Entry 7YQH (electron microscopy, 5.60 A resolution (low resolution: residue-level contacts below are approximate; hydrogen-bond / salt-bridge calls are withheld)); this record covers chains A and D of the 8 polymer chains in the assembly.

Chain A:
Name: Structural maintenance of chromosomes protein 5
Source organism: Saccharomyces cerevisiae S288C
UniProt: Q08204 (SMC5_YEAST); residue numbers follow UniProt; this construct covers 1-1093
Chain sequence (1093 residues; each row starts with the number of its first residue):
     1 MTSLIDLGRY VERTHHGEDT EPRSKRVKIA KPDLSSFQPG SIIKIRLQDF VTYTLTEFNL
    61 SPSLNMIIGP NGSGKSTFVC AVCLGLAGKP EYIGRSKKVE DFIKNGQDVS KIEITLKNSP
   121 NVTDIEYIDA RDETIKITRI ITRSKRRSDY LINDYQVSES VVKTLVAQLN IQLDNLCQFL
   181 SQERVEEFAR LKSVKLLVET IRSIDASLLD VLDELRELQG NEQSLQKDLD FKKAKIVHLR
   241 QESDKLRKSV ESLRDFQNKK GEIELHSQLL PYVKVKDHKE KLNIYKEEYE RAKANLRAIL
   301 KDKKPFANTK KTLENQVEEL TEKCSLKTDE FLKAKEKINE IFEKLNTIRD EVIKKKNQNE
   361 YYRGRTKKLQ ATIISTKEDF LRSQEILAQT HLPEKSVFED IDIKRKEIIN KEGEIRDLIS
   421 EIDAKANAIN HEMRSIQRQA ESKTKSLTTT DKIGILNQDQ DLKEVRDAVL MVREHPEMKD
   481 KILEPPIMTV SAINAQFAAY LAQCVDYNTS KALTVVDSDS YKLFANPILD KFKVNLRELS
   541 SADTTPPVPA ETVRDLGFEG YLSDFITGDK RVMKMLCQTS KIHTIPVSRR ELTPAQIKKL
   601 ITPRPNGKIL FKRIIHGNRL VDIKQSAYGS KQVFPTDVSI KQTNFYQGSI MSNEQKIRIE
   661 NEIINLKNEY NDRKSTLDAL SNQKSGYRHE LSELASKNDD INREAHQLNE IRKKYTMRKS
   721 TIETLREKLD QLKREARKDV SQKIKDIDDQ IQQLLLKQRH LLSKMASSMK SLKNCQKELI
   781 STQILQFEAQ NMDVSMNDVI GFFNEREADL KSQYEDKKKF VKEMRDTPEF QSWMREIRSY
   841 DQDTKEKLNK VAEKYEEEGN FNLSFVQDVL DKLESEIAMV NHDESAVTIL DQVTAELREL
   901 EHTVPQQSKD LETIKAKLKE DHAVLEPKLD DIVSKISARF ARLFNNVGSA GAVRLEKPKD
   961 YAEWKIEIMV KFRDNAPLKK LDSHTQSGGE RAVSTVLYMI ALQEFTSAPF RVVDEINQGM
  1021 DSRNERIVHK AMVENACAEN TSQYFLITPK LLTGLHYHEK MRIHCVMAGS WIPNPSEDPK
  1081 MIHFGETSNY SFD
Not modelled in the structure: 1-24

Chain D:
Name: DNA repair protein KRE29
Source organism: Saccharomyces cerevisiae S288C
UniProt: P40026 (KRE29_YEAST); residues 1-464 here = UniProt positions 1-464
Chain sequence (464 residues; each row starts with the number of its first residue):
     1 MGSVNSSPNE EFETVPDSQI SGFDSPLIPT SVGSYFRDDD DDEKVHPNFI SDPENDSLNS
    61 DEEFSSLENS DLNLSGAKAE SGDDFDPILK RTIISKRKAP SNNEDEEIVK TPRKLVNYVP
   121 LKIFNLGDSF DDTITTTVAK LQDLKKEILD SPRSNKSIVI TSNTVAKSEL QKSIKFSGSI
   181 PEIYLDVVTK ETISDKYKDW HFISKNCHYE QLMDLEMKDT AYSFLFGSSR SQGKVPEFVH
   241 LKCPSITNLL VLFGVNQEKC NSLKINYEKK ENSRYDNLCT IFPVNKMLKF LMYFYSDDDN
   301 DDVREFFLKA FICLILDRKV FNAMESDHRL CFKVLELFNE AHFINSYFEI VDKNDFFLHY
   361 RLLQIFPHLQ SALLRRRFSE KQGRTETIQQ NIIKEFNEFF DCKNYKNLLY FILTMYGSKF
   421 IPFGPKCQVT EYFKDCILDI SNETTNDVEI SILKGILNLF SKIR
Not modelled in the structure: 1-85, 411
Swiss-Prot annotation at these positions:
  - modified residue (Phosphoserine): Ser81, Ser101

Chain A / chain D interface:
Residue-residue contacts (20; chain A residue first):
  Leu269(A) with Leu89(D)
  Tyr272(A) with Ile93(D)
  Val275(A) with Ile94(D)
  Lys276(A) with Ser95(D)
  Lys279(A) with Ile94(D); Ser95(D); Arg97(D)
  Leu282(A) with Arg97(D)
  Asn283(A) with Arg97(D); Pro100(D); Asn103(D)
  Lys286(A) with Arg97(D)
  Glu287(A) with Asn102(D); Asn103(D); Asp105(D)
  Arg291(A) with Asp105(D); Lys110(D)
  Gln813(A) with Lys110(D)
  Ala852(A) with Leu89(D)
  Glu856(A) with Ile93(D)
Also at the interface, not in a pair above, chain A (16 interface residues in all): Ile284, Glu290, Tyr840

In short:
The interface between chain A and chain D involves 16 residues on one side and 10 on the other.
Here chain A is Structural maintenance of chromosomes protein 5 and chain D is DNA repair protein KRE29, both
from Saccharomyces cerevisiae S288C. Entry 7YQH (Cryo-EM structure of 8-subunit Smc5/6) was determined by
electron microscopy together with 7YLM, 7YMD, 8HQS, 8I13, 8I21, 8I4U and 6 further entries from the same
study.
